Entry 4WFH (X-ray diffraction, 3.01 A resolution); this record covers chains A and D of the 6 polymer chains in the assembly.

[Chain A]
Protein: Potassium channel subfamily K member 4
Organism: Homo sapiens
UniProtKB: Q9NYG8 (KCNK4_HUMAN), isoform Q9NYG8-2; residue numbers follow UniProt; this construct covers 1-290
Chain sequence (299 residues; numbered 1 to 299; the number before each row is that of its first residue):
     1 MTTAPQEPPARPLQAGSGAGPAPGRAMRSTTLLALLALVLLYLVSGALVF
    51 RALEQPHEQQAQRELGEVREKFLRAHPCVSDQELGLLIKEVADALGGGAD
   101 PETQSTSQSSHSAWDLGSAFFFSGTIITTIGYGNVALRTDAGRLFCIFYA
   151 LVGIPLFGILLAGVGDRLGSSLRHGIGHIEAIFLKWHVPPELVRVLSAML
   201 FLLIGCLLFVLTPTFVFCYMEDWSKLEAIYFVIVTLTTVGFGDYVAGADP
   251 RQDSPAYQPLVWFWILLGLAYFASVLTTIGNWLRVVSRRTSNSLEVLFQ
Disordered / not traced: 1-27, 104-109, 287-299
Differences from the reference sequence: engineered mutation Gln104 (Asn in Q9NYG8), Gln108 (Asn in Q9NYG8); expression tag (291-299)
Ion coordination: Ca2+ site 1: Gly98, Asp100, His111 (shared with 1 residue of chain B); Ca2+ site 2: Ser112, Asp115, Ser118, Asp249; thallium (I) ion site 1: Thr129, Ile130, Thr238, Val239 (shared with 4 residues of chain B); thallium (I) ion site 2: Thr129, Thr238 (shared with 2 residues of chain B); thallium (I) ion site 3: Ile130, Gly131, Val239, Gly240 (shared with 4 residues of chain B); thallium (I) ion site 4: Gly131, Tyr132, Gly240, Phe241 (shared with 4 residues of chain B); thallium (I) ion site 5: Cys218, Trp223
Curated features (UniProtKB/Swiss-Prot):
  - binding site (K(+)): Thr103, Thr212, Phe215
  - mutagenesis: Gly98 (G98I: Strongly increases basal level of channel activity, decreases further activation by pressure and abolishes further activation by arachidonic acid), Thr103 (T103C: Loss of voltage-dependent channel gating. Displays linear current-voltage relationship), Thr212 (T212C: Loss of voltage-dependent channel gating. Abolishes activation by arachidonic acid and PIP2)

[Chain D]
Protein: Anti-traak antibody 13E9 fab fragment light chain
Organism: Mus musculus
Notes: antibody fragment or engineered binder
Chain sequence (211 residues; each row starts with the number of its first residue):
     1 QIVLTQSPAIMSASPGEKVTMTCSASSSVSYMHWYQQKSGTSPKRWIYDT
    51 SKLASGVPARFSGSGSGTSYSLTISSMEAEDAATYYCQQWSNSPPTFGAG
   101 AKLELKRADAAPTVSIFPPSSEQLTSGGASVVCFLNNFYPKDINVKWKID
   151 GSERQNGVLNSWTDQDSKDSTYSMSSTLTLTKDEYERHNSYTCEATHKTS
   201 TSPIVKSFNRN
Cystine bridges: Cys23-Cys87, Cys133-Cys193

[How chain A and chain D interact]
Residue-residue contacts (9):
  Arg69(A) with Ser91(D)
  Glu70(A) with Ser30(D), hydrogen bond; Tyr31(D); Ser91(D), hydrogen bond
  Arg74(A) with Tyr31(D); Asp49(D), salt bridge
  Asp81(A) with Trp90(D); Ser93(D), hydrogen bond
  Gln82(A) with Ser93(D), hydrogen bond
Also at the interface, not in a pair above, chain D (7 interface residues in all): His33

[Overview]
5 residues of chain A and 7 residues of chain D are in contact, with 4 hydrogen bonds and 1 salt bridge. Among
the polar pairs are Arg74(A)-Asp49(D), Glu70(A)-Ser30(D) and Glu70(A)-Ser91(D). From UniProt: 3 K+-binding
residues and 3 mutagenesis sites on chain A.
Here chain A is Potassium channel subfamily K member 4 (Homo sapiens) and chain D is Anti-traak antibody 13E9
fab fragment light chain (Mus musculus). Entry 4WFH (Human TRAAK K+ channel in a Tl+ bound nonconductive
conformation) was determined by X-ray diffraction together with 4WFE, 4WFF and 4WFG from the same study.
